Entry 6VOM (electron microscopy, 3.60 A resolution); this record covers chains A and D of the 9 polymer chains in the assembly.

== Chain A ==
Name: ATP synthase subunit alpha, chloroplastic
Source organism: Spinacia oleracea
Notes: EC 7.1.2.2
UniProtKB: P06450 (ATPA_SPIOL); residue numbers follow UniProt; this construct covers 1-507
Amino-acid sequence (507 residues; row label = number of the first residue in the row):
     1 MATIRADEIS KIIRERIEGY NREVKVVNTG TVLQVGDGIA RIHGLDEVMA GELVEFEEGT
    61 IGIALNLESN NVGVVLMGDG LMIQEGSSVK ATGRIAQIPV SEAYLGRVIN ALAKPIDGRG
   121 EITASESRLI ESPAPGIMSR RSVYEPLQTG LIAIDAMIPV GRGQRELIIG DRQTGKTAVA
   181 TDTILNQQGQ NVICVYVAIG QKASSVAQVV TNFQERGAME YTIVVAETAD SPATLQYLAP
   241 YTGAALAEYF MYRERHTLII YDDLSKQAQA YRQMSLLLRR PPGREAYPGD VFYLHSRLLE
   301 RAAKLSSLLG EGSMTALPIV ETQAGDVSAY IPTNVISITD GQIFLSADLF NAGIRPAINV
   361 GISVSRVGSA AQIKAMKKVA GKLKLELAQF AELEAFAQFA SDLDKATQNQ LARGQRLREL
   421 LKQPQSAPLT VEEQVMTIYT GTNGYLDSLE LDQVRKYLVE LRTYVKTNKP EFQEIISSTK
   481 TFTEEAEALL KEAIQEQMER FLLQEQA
Not modelled in the structure: 1-6, 504-507
Ligand contacts:
  - ATP (adenosine-5'-triphosphate), molecule 1: D171, R172, Q173, T174, G175, K176, T177, A178, Q201, E321, F350, R355, P356, Q423, P424, Q425
  - ATP, molecule 2: S337, V364, R366
  - tentoxin (TTX): A50, G51, I63, A64, L65, V75, M77, E131, Y237, Y293, R297
UniProt features mapped onto this chain:
  - binding site (ATP): G170 to T177
  - site: S363 (Required for activity)

== Chain D ==
Name: ATP synthase subunit beta, chloroplastic
Source organism: Spinacia oleracea
Notes: EC 7.1.2.2
UniProtKB: P00825 (ATPB_SPIOL); residues 1-498 here = UniProt positions 1-498
Amino-acid sequence (498 residues; each row starts with the number of its first residue):
     1 MRINPTTSDP GVSTLEKKNL GRIAQIIGPV LDVAFPPGKM PNIYNALIVK GRDTAGQPMN
    61 VTCEVQQLLG NNRVRAVAMS ATDGLTRGME VIDTGAPLSV PVGGATLGRI FNVLGEPVDN
   121 LGPVDTRTTS PIHRSAPAFT QLDTKLSIFE TGIKVVDLLA PYRRGGKIGL FGGAGVGKTV
   181 LIMELINNIA KAHGGVSVFG GVGERTREGN DLYMEMKESG VINEQNIAES KVALVYGQMN
   241 EPPGARMRVG LTALTMAEYF RDVNEQDVLL FIDNIFRFVQ AGSEVSALLG RMPSAVGYQP
   301 TLSTEMGSLQ ERITSTKEGS ITSIQAVYVP ADDLTDPAPA TTFAHLDATT VLSRGLAAKG
   361 IYPAVDPLDS TSTMLQPRIV GEEHYEIAQR VKETLQRYKE LQDIIAILGL DELSEEDRLT
   421 VARARKIERF LSQPFFVAEV FTGSPGKYVG LAETIRGFQL ILSGELDSLP EQAFYLVGNI
   481 DEATAKAMNL EMESKLKK
Not modelled in the structure: 1-17, 497-498
Ligand contacts: ADP (adenosine-5'-diphosphate): A174, G175, V176, G177, K178, T179, V180, Y362, F435, A438, F441, T442
UniProt features mapped onto this chain:
  - binding site (ATP): G172 to T179

== Interface between chain A and chain D ==
Pairs across the interface (63; chain A residue first):
  L33(A) with G70(D)
  Q34(A) with L68(D); L69(D); G70(D)
  V35(A) with Q67(D); L68(D), hydrogen bond (backbone-backbone)
  G80(A) with I43(D)
  L81(A) with N42(D); I43(D); Y44(D), hydrophobic
  M82(A) with N42(D)
  I83(A) with L68(D)
  Q84(A) with M40(D), hydrogen bond (side chain-backbone); P41(D); N42(D); L68(D)
  E85(A) with M40(D); N71(D); N72(D)
  I116(A) with F139(D); T140(D)
  D117(A) with T140(D)
  R172(A) with F343(D)
  Q173(A) with T373(D)
  Q201(A) with E311(D)
  K202(A) with K167(D); E311(D); A344(D); H345(D), hydrogen bond (side chain-backbone); D347(D), salt bridge
  A203(A) with F139(D); E311(D)
  S204(A) with L142(D)
  V206(A) with F139(D), hydrophobic
  A207(A) with F139(D), hydrophobic
  V210(A) with F139(D), hydrophobic
  T228(A) with E311(D), hydrogen bond
  A229(A) with E311(D)
  D230(A) with A136(D); G307(D); S308(D); E311(D)
  S231(A) with T304(D)
  R272(A) with S294(D), hydrogen bond
  Q273(A) with P300(D); T301(D); T304(D), hydrogen bond
  L276(A) with M292(D); P293(D); S294(D)
  L277(A) with R291(D)
  R279(A) with G290(D), hydrogen bond (side chain-backbone); M292(D)
  R280(A) with M292(D)
  P282(A) with M292(D), hydrophobic
  A286(A) with S294(D); A295(D)
  Q323(A) with L334(D); T335(D); A340(D)
  A324(A) with T335(D)
  R355(A) with Q376(D)
  Q425(A) with R378(D), hydrogen bond (backbone-side chain)
Other interface residues (no listed pair), chain A (45 interface residues in all): G36, V108, G118, Q208, T211, A233, Q269, E285, S426
Other interface residues (no listed pair), chain D (43 interface residues in all): T144, R163, S303, T314, L346

== In short ==
45 residues of chain A and 43 residues of chain D are in contact; the contacts include 8 hydrogen bonds and 1
salt bridge. Among the polar pairs are K202(A)-D347(D), Q84(A)-M40(D) and K202(A)-H345(D). Bound to chain A:
ATP and tentoxin. Ligands of chain D: ADP.
Here chain A is ATP synthase subunit alpha, chloroplastic and chain D is ATP synthase subunit beta,
chloroplastic, both from Spinacia oleracea. Entry 6VOM (Chloroplast ATP synthase (R2, CF1)) was determined by
electron microscopy, deposited together with 6VM1, 6VM4, 6VMB, 6VMD, 6VMG, 6VOF and 8 further entries.
